3MKS - chains B and C of the 4 polymer chains in the assembly; structure by X-ray diffraction, 2.60 A resolution.

[Chain B]
Protein: Cell division control protein 4
Organism: Saccharomyces cerevisiae
Notes: fragment: with 602-605 and 609-624 deleted
Reference sequence: P07834 (CDC4_YEAST); numbering as in UniProt; present here: 263-600, 605-608, 625-744
Sequence (464 residues; row label = number of the first residue in the row; note: 20 numbers in that range are skipped by the numbering (no residue carries them; nothing is unmodelled there)):
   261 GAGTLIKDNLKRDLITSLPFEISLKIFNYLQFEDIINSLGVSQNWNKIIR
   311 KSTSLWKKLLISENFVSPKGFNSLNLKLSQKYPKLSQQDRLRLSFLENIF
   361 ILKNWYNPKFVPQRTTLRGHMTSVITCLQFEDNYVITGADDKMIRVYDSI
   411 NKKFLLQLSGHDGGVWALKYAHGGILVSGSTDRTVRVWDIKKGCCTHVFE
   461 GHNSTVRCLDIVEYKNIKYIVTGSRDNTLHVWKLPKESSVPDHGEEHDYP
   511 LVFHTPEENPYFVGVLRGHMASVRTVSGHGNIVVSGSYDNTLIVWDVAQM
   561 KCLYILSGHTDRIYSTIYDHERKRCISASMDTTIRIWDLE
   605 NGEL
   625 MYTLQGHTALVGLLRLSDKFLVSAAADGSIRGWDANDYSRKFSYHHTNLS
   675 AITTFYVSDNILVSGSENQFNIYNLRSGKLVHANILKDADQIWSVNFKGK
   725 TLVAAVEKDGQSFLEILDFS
Unresolved in the structure: 261-269, 497-507
Differences from the reference sequence: expression tag (261-262)
What the authors report for this chain:
  - binding site for 1,1'-binaphthalene-2,2'-dicarboxylic acid: Leu628, His631, Leu634, Ala649, Arg655, Trp657, Arg664, Ser667
  - conformationally variable residues (loop rearrangement, side-chain flip): Tyr574, His631, Leu634, Val635
  - allosteric site: Tyr574, Leu634
  - specificity-determining residues: Tyr574, Leu634 (citing earlier work)
  - mutagenesis - Y574A (20-fold): decreased binding to CPD peptide
  - mutagenesis - R655A, R664A: unchanged growth
  - specificity-determining residues: Arg655, Arg664

[Chain C]
Protein: Suppressor of kinetochore protein 1
Organism: Saccharomyces cerevisiae
Notes: fragment: with 37-64 deleted
Reference sequence: P52286 (SKP1_YEAST); residue numbers follow UniProt; this construct covers 2-34, 63-194
Sequence (169 residues; numbered -2 to 194; 28 numbers in that range are skipped by the numbering (no residue carries them; nothing is unmodelled there); the number before each row is that of its first residue; numbers below 1 keep their minus sign (Gly-2 is residue -2)):
    -2 GAHMVTSNVVLVSGEGERFTVDKKIAERSLLLKNYLN
    63 DMGDDDDEDDDEIVMPVPNVRSSVLQKVIEWAEHHRDSNFPDEDDDDSRK
   113 SAPVDSWDREFLKVDQEMLYEIILAANYLNIKPLLDAGCKVVAEMIRGRS
   163 PEEIRRTFNIVNDFTPEEEAAIRRENEWAEDR
Unresolved in the structure: -2 to 3, 63-74, 104-114, 187-194
Differences from the reference sequence: expression tag (-2 to 1)

[Chain B / chain C interface]
Contacting residue pairs (15):
  Leu336(B) - Ile22(C)  hydrophobic
  Leu336(B) - Arg98(C)
  Ser339(B) - Thr17(C)
  Ser339(B) - Glu95(C)  hydrogen bond
  Pro343(B) - Phe16(C)
  Pro343(B) - Thr17(C)
  Pro343(B) - Gln88(C)
  Lys344(B) - Glu14(C)  salt bridge
  Lys344(B) - Arg15(C)
  Lys344(B) - Phe16(C)
  Lys344(B) - Gln88(C)
  Leu345(B) - Thr17(C)  hydrogen bond (backbone-side chain)
  Ser346(B) - Thr17(C)
  Gln347(B) - Asn5(C)  hydrogen bond
  Arg350(B) - Thr17(C)  hydrogen bond (side chain-backbone)
Interface residues without a listed pair, chain B (9 interface residues in all): Gln340
Interface residues without a listed pair, chain C (10 interface residues in all): Ser84

[In short]
9 residues of chain B and 10 residues of chain C are in contact, with 4 hydrogen bonds and 1 salt bridge.
Polar contacts include Lys344(B)-Glu14(C), Ser339(B)-Glu95(C) and Leu345(B)-Thr17(C). The paper reports a
binding site for 1,1'-binaphthalene-2,2'-dicarboxylic acid at Leu628(B), His631(B) and Leu634(B) among others;
Y574A of chain B reduces binding to CPD peptide; 3 substitutions were tested in all.
Chain B is Cell division control protein 4 and chain C is Suppressor of kinetochore protein 1, both from
Saccharomyces cerevisiae; the structure, Crystal Structure of yeast Cdc4/Skp1 in complex with an allosteric
inhibitor SCF-I2, was determined by X-ray diffraction.
